PDB entry 6FVY | electron microscopy, 6.10 A resolution (low resolution: residue-level contacts below are approximate; hydrogen-bond / salt-bridge calls are withheld) | chains K and J of the 47 polymer chains in the assembly

== Chain K ==
Molecule: 26S proteasome regulatory subunit 6B homolog
From: Saccharomyces cerevisiae (strain ATCC 204508 / S288c)
UniProtKB: P33298 (PRS6B_YEAST); residue numbers follow UniProt; this construct covers 35-428
Amino-acid sequence (394 residues; numbered 35 to 428; the number before each row is that of its first residue):
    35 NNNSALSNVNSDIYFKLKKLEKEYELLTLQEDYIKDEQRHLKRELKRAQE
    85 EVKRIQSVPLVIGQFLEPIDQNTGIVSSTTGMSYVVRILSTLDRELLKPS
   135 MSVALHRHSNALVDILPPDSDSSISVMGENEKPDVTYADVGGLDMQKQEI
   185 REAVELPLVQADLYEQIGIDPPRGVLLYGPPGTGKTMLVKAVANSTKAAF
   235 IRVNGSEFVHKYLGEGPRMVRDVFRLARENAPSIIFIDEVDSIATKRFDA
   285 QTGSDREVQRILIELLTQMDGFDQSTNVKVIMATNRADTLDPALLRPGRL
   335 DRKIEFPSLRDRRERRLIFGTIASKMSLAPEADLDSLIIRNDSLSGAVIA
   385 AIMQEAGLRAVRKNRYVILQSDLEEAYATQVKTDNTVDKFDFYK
Swiss-Prot annotation at these positions:
  - binding site (ATP): Gly-213 to Thr-220
  - cross-link: Lys-280 (Glycyl lysine isopeptide (Lys-Gly) (interchain with G-Cter in ubiquitin))
Metal / ion sites: Mg2+: Thr-220 (together with ATP)
Small-molecule neighbours:
  - ATP (adenosine-5'-triphosphate), molecule 1: Ala-172, Asp-173, Gly-176, Leu-177, Pro-215, Gly-216, Thr-217, Gly-218, Lys-219, Thr-220, Met-221, Leu-222, Asn-319, Arg-344, Ile-352, Gly-380, Ala-381, Ala-384
  - ATP, molecule 2: Arg-207, Leu-300, Asp-304, Arg-330, Gly-332, Arg-333

== Chain J ==
Molecule: 26S proteasome regulatory subunit 8 homolog
From: Saccharomyces cerevisiae (strain ATCC 204508 / S288c)
UniProtKB: Q01939 (PRS8_YEAST); residues 1-405 here = UniProt positions 1-405
Amino-acid sequence (405 residues; numbered 1 to 405; the number before each row is that of its first residue):
     1 MTAAVTSSNIVLETHESGIKPYFEQKIQETELKIRSKTENVRRLEAQRNA
    51 LNDKVRFIKDELRLLQEPGSYVGEVIKIVSDKKVLVKVQPEGKYIVDVAK
   101 DINVKDLKASQRVCLRSDSYMLHKVLENKADPLVSLMMVEKVPDSTYDMV
   151 GGLTKQIKEIKEVIELPVKHPELFESLGIAQPKGVILYGPPGTGKTLLAR
   201 AVAHHTDCKFIRVSGAELVQKYIGEGSRMVRELFVMAREHAPSIIFMDEI
   251 DSIGSTRVEGSGGGDSEVQRTMLELLNQLDGFETSKNIKIIMATNRLDIL
   301 DPALLRPGRIDRKIEFPPPSVAARAEILRIHSRKMNLTRGINLRKVAEKM
   351 NGCSGADVKGVCTEAGMYALRERRIHVTQEDFELAVGKVMNKNQETAISV
   401 AKLFK
Swiss-Prot annotation at these positions:
  - binding site (ATP): Gly-189 to Thr-196
  - modified residue: Thr-2 (N-acetylthreonine)
Metal / ion sites: Mg2+: Thr-196 (together with ATP)
Small-molecule neighbours:
  - ATP (adenosine-5'-triphosphate), molecule 1: Met-149, Val-150, Gly-151, Gly-152, Leu-153, Pro-190, Pro-191, Gly-192, Thr-193, Gly-194, Lys-195, Thr-196, Leu-197, Ile-250, Asn-295, Ile-327, Ile-330, His-331, Gly-355, Ala-356, Lys-359
  - ATP, molecule 2: Leu-276, Arg-306, Gly-308, Arg-309

== Interface between chain K and chain J ==
Contacting residue pairs - 160 pairs, chain K then chain J:
  Asn-35(K) / Thr-2(J)
  Asn-35(K) / Ala-3(J)
  Asn-36(K) / Thr-2(J)
  Asn-36(K) / Ala-3(J)
  Asn-36(K) / Ala-4(J)
  Asn-37(K) / Thr-2(J)
  Asn-37(K) / Ala-3(J)
  Asn-37(K) / Ala-4(J)
  Asn-37(K) / Ser-8(J)
  Ser-38(K) / Thr-2(J)
  Ser-38(K) / Glu-13(J)
  Ala-39(K) / Glu-13(J)
  Leu-40(K) / Glu-13(J)
  Leu-40(K) / Glu-16(J)
  Leu-40(K) / Ser-17(J)
  Leu-40(K) / Lys-20(J)
  Ser-41(K) / Glu-16(J)
  Val-43(K) / Lys-20(J)
  Asn-44(K) / Glu-16(J)
  Asn-44(K) / Lys-20(J)
  Asn-44(K) / Phe-23(J)
  Ile-47(K) / Phe-23(J)
  Ile-47(K) / Lys-26(J)
  Tyr-48(K) / Phe-23(J)
  Glu-55(K) / Lys-26(J)
  Glu-55(K) / Ile-27(J)
  Glu-55(K) / Thr-30(J)
  Tyr-58(K) / Thr-30(J)
  Tyr-58(K) / Ile-34(J)
  Tyr-58(K) / Lys-37(J)
  Glu-59(K) / Lys-33(J)
  Leu-61(K) / Lys-37(J)
  Leu-61(K) / Val-41(J)
  Thr-62(K) / Lys-33(J)
  Thr-62(K) / Lys-37(J)
  Gln-64(K) / Val-41(J)
  Glu-65(K) / Lys-37(J)
  Glu-65(K) / Asn-40(J)
  Glu-65(K) / Val-41(J)
  Glu-65(K) / Leu-44(J)
  Ile-68(K) / Val-41(J)
  Ile-68(K) / Leu-44(J)
  Glu-71(K) / Arg-48(J)
  Gln-72(K) / Leu-44(J)
  Gln-72(K) / Gln-47(J)
  Gln-72(K) / Leu-51(J)
  Leu-75(K) / Arg-48(J)
  Leu-75(K) / Leu-51(J)
  Lys-76(K) / Leu-51(J)
  Leu-79(K) / Val-55(J)
  Leu-79(K) / Ile-58(J)
  Ala-82(K) / Val-55(J)
  Ala-82(K) / Ile-58(J)
  Val-86(K) / Ile-58(J)
  Ile-89(K) / Leu-62(J)
  Gln-98(K) / Tyr-222(J)
  Glu-101(K) / Asn-128(J)
  Glu-101(K) / Ser-135(J)
  Pro-102(K) / Asn-128(J)
  Ile-103(K) / Asn-128(J)
  Ile-109(K) / Val-72(J)
  Ser-111(K) / Ile-223(J)
  Gly-115(K) / Pro-90(J)
  Met-116(K) / Tyr-71(J)
  Met-116(K) / Pro-90(J)
  Met-116(K) / Glu-91(J)
  Ser-117(K) / Tyr-71(J)
  Ser-117(K) / Val-72(J)
  Tyr-118(K) / Ser-70(J)
  Tyr-118(K) / Tyr-71(J)
  Val-119(K) / Ser-70(J)
  Val-119(K) / Tyr-71(J)
  Val-119(K) / Val-72(J)
  Val-119(K) / Cys-114(J)
  Arg-121(K) / Leu-64(J)
  Arg-121(K) / Leu-65(J)
  Arg-121(K) / Glu-67(J)
  Arg-121(K) / Pro-68(J)
  Arg-121(K) / Gly-69(J)
  Ile-122(K) / Glu-61(J)
  Leu-123(K) / Leu-65(J)
  Ser-124(K) / Glu-61(J)
  Lys-132(K) / Met-138(J)
  Pro-133(K) / Met-138(J)
  Ser-143(K) / Leu-65(J)
  Ser-143(K) / Gly-69(J)
  Ala-145(K) / Leu-65(J)
  Val-147(K) / Leu-65(J)
  Glu-186(K) / Arg-371(J)
  Leu-197(K) / Leu-370(J)
  Leu-197(K) / Arg-373(J)
  Gln-200(K) / Arg-373(J)
  Gln-200(K) / Ile-375(J)
  Ile-201(K) / Met-335(J)
  Ile-201(K) / Asn-336(J)
  Ile-201(K) / Gly-366(J)
  Ile-201(K) / Ala-369(J)
  Ile-201(K) / Leu-370(J)
  Ile-201(K) / Arg-373(J)
  Ile-201(K) / Arg-374(J)
  Ile-201(K) / Ile-375(J)
  Ile-201(K) / Val-377(J)
  Gly-202(K) / Lys-334(J)
  Arg-207(K) / Lys-359(J)
  Leu-247(K) / Leu-218(J)
  Gly-248(K) / Leu-218(J)
  Gly-248(K) / Val-219(J)
  Gly-248(K) / Lys-221(J)
  Pro-251(K) / Val-219(J)
  Arg-252(K) / Val-219(J)
  Arg-252(K) / Lys-221(J)
  Arg-252(K) / Tyr-222(J)
  Arg-255(K) / Leu-136(J)
  Arg-255(K) / Gln-220(J)
  Arg-259(K) / Tyr-222(J)
  Phe-282(K) / Ser-252(J)
  Phe-282(K) / Ile-253(J)
  Phe-282(K) / Thr-256(J)
  Asp-283(K) / Ile-253(J)
  Asp-283(K) / Thr-256(J)
  Ala-284(K) / Ile-253(J)
  Ala-284(K) / Thr-256(J)
  Ala-284(K) / Arg-257(J)
  Ala-284(K) / Asp-265(J)
  Gln-285(K) / Thr-256(J)
  Gln-285(K) / Gly-263(J)
  Gln-285(K) / Asp-265(J)
  Thr-286(K) / Asp-265(J)
  Gly-287(K) / Gly-263(J)
  Gly-287(K) / Gly-264(J)
  Arg-290(K) / Gly-264(J)
  Arg-290(K) / Asp-265(J)
  Arg-290(K) / Val-268(J)
  Gln-293(K) / Ser-252(J)
  Gln-293(K) / Ile-253(J)
  Arg-294(K) / Ala-216(J)
  Arg-294(K) / Leu-218(J)
  Arg-294(K) / Glu-267(J)
  Arg-294(K) / Val-268(J)
  Ile-297(K) / Ile-250(J)
  Thr-301(K) / Ser-214(J)
  Asp-304(K) / Leu-197(J)
  Phe-306(K) / Arg-200(J)
  Phe-306(K) / Arg-212(J)
  Asp-307(K) / Val-139(J)
  Asp-307(K) / Glu-140(J)
  Ala-327(K) / Pro-191(J)
  Leu-328(K) / Ser-252(J)
  Leu-328(K) / Asn-295(J)
  Arg-330(K) / Pro-191(J)
  Arg-330(K) / Gly-192(J)
  Pro-331(K) / Ala-356(J)
  Pro-331(K) / Asp-357(J)
  Gly-332(K) / Ala-356(J)
  Asp-335(K) / Gly-360(J)
  Asp-335(K) / Lys-392(J)
  Arg-336(K) / Thr-363(J)
  Arg-336(K) / Glu-364(J)
  Arg-336(K) / Met-367(J)
  Lys-337(K) / Lys-392(J)
Interface residues without a listed pair, chain K (95 interface residues in all): Leu-51, Lys-69, Glu-78, Gln-83, Glu-85, Leu-100, Leu-146, Ala-187, Tyr-198, Ile-203, Asp-204, Tyr-212, Glu-249, Glu-298
Interface residues without a listed pair, chain J (103 interface residues in all): Tyr-22, Glu-24, Arg-43, Glu-45, Asn-52, Lys-54, Lys-59, Gln-89, Leu-126, Ala-130, Val-134, Lys-141, Thr-196, Glu-249, Asp-251, Gly-254, Val-389, Glu-395

== Overview ==
95 residues of chain K and 103 residues of chain J are in contact. One ATP molecule is bound between chain K
and chain J. Chain K binds ATP. Ligands of chain J: ATP.
Here chain K is 26S proteasome regulatory subunit 6B homolog and chain J is 26S proteasome regulatory subunit
8 homolog, both from Saccharomyces cerevisiae (strain ATCC 204508 / S288c). Entry 6FVY (26S proteasome, s6
state) was determined by electron microscopy together with 6FVW, 6FVT, 6FVU, 6FVV and 6FVX from the same
study.
